PDB entry 7CYM | X-ray diffraction, 2.70 A resolution | chains A and B

[Chain A (and B)]
Molecule: Cadherin-17
Organism: Homo sapiens
Notes: chain B of this document is another copy of the same molecule, construct and numbering; everything in this record applies to it too
Reference sequence: Q12864 (CAD17_HUMAN); residues 23-441 here = UniProt positions 23-441
Sequence (440 residues; row label = number of the first residue in the row):
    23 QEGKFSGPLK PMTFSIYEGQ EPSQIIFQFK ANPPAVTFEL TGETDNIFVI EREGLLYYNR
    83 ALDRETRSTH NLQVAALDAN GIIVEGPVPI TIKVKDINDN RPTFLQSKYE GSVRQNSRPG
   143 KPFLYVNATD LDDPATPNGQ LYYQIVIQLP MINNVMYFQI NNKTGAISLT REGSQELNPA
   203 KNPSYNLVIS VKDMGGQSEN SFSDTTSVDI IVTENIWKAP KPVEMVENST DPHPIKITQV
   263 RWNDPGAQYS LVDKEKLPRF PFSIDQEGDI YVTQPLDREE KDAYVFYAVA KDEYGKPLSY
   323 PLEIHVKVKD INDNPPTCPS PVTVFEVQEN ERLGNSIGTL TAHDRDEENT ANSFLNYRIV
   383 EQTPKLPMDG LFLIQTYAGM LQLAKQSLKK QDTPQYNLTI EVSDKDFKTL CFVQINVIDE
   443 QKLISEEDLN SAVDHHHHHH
Not modelled in the structure: 23-25, 443-462 (chain B: 23-25, 444-462)
Sequence notes: expression tag (442-462)
UniProt features mapped onto this chain:
  - glycosylation (N-linked (GlcNAc...) asparagine): Asn149, Asn184, Asn250, Asn419
Cystine bridges: Cys340-Cys433
Covalently attached groups: N-acetylglucosamine (NAG) linked to Asn149, Asn184, Asn419; glycan linked to Asn250
Reported in the primary citation:
  - self-association interface (contacts with another copy of this molecule): Phe224

[Interface between chain A and chain B]
Residue-residue contacts - 45 pairs, chain A then chain B:
  Asp121(A) with Leu355(B)
  Arg123(A) with Leu395(B)
  Ile169(A) with Phe376(B), hydrophobic
  Leu171(A) with Asn371(B); Thr372(B); Ala373(B)
  Met173(A) with Asn371(B)
  Asn176(A) with Asn371(B)
  Val210(A) with Phe376(B), hydrophobic; Tyr399(B), hydrophobic
  Glu221(A) with Ser358(B); Met402(B)
  Asn222(A) with Gly356(B); Asn357(B); Ser358(B), hydrogen bond (side chain-backbone); Gln404(B), hydrogen bond (backbone-side chain)
  Ser223(A) with Gln397(B); Gln404(B), hydrogen bond (backbone-side chain)
  Phe224(A) with Gly356(B); Gln404(B)
  Ser225(A) with Gln397(B)
  Thr227(A) with Thr398(B); Tyr399(B)
  Leu355(A) with Asp121(B); Phe224(B), hydrophobic
  Gly356(A) with Asn222(B); Phe224(B)
  Asn357(A) with Asn222(B)
  Ser358(A) with Glu221(B); Asn222(B), hydrogen bond (backbone-side chain)
  Asn371(A) with Leu171(B); Met173(B); Asn176(B), hydrogen bond
  Thr372(A) with Leu171(B)
  Ala373(A) with Leu171(B), hydrophobic
  Phe376(A) with Val168(B), hydrophobic; Ile169(B), hydrophobic
  Leu395(A) with Arg123(B)
  Gln397(A) with Ser223(B)
  Tyr399(A) with Val210(B), hydrophobic; Thr227(B)
  Met402(A) with Glu221(B)
  Gln404(A) with Asn222(B), hydrogen bond (side chain-backbone); Ser223(B), hydrogen bond (side chain-backbone); Phe224(B)
Also at the interface, not in a pair above, chain A (31 interface residues in all): Asn120, Val168, Arg354, Thr398, Leu405
Also at the interface, not in a pair above, chain B (32 interface residues in all): Gln42, Asn120, Gln170, Ser225, Leu405
The authors on this interface:
  - hot spots on chain A (mutagenesis) - F224A: abolished binding to homodimerization

[Summary]
31 residues of chain A face 32 of chain B across their interface; the contacts include 7 hydrogen bonds. Among
the polar pairs are Asn222(A)-Ser358(B), Asn222(A)-Gln404(B) and Ser223(A)-Gln404(B). The paper reports that
F224A of chain A abolishes binding to homodimerization; a self-association interface involving Phe224(A).
Chain A and chain B are both Cadherin-17 (Homo sapiens); the structure, Crystal structure of LI-Cadherin
EC1-4, was determined by X-ray diffraction, deposited together with 7EV1.
